PDB entry 7BVX | X-ray diffraction, 3.36 A resolution | chain A

Chain A:
Molecule: Pilus assembly protein
Source organism: Lactobacillus rhamnosus
Reference sequence: A0A1Y0DVK9 (A0A1Y0DVK9_LACRH); numbering as in UniProt (aligned over 594-856)
Sequence (292 residues; row label = number of the first residue in the row):
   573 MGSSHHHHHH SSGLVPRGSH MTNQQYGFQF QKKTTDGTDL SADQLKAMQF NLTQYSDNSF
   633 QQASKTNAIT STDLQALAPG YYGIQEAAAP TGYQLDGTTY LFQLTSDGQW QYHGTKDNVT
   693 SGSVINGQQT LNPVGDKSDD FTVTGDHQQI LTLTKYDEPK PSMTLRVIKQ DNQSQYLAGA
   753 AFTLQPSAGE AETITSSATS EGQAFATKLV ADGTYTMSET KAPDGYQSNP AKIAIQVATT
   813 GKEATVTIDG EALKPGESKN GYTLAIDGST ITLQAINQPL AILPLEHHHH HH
Unresolved in the structure: 573-596, 828-829, 857-864
Sequence notes: initiating methionine (573); expression tag (574-593, 857-864)
Covalently attached groups: covalent link Lys741-Asn849

Overview:
Chain A is Pilus assembly protein (Lactobacillus rhamnosus); the structure, Crystal structure of C-terminal
fragment of pilus adhesin SpaC from Lactobacillus rhamnosus GG-Iodide soaked, was determined by X-ray
diffraction, deposited together with 6M3Y, 6M48 and 6M7C.
